PDB entry 9JYZ | electron microscopy, 2.70 A resolution | chains A and V of the 66 polymer chains in the assembly

[Chain A]
Molecule: Tail fiber protein
From: Escherichia phage T7
UniProt: P03748 (FIBER_BPT7); numbering as in UniProt (aligned over 1-553)
Sequence (553 residues; each row starts with the number of its first residue):
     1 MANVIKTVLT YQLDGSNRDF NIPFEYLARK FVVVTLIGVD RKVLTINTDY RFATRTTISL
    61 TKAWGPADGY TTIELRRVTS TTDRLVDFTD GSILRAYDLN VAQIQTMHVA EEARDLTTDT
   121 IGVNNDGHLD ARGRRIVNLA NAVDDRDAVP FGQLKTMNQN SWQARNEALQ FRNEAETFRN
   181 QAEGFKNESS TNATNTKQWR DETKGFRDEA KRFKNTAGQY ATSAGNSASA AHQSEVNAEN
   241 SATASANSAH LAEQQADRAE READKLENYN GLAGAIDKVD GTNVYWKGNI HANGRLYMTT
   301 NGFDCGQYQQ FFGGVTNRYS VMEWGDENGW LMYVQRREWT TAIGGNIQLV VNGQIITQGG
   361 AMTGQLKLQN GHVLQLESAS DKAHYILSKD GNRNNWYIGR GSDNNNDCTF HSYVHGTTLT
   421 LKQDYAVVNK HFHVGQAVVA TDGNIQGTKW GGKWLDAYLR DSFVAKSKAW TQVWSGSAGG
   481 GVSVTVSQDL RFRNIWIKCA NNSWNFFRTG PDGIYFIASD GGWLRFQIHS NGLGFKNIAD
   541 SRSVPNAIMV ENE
Unresolved in the structure: 1-2, 144-553

[Chain V]
Molecule: Tail tubular protein gp11
From: Escherichia phage T7
UniProt: P03746 (TUBE1_BPT7); numbering as in UniProt (aligned over 1-196)
Sequence (196 residues; each row starts with the number of its first residue):
     1 MRSYDMNVET AAELSAVNDI LASIGEPPVS TLEGDANADA ANARRILNKI NRQIQSRGWT
    61 FNIEEGITLL PDVYSNLIVY SDDYLSLMST SGQSIYVNRG GYVYDRTSQS DRFDSGITVN
   121 IIRLRDYDEM PECFRYWIVT KASRQFNNRF FGAPEVEGVL QEEEDEARRL CMEYEMDYGG
   181 YNMLDGDAFT SGLLTR

[Interface between chain A and chain V]
Contacting residue pairs (32; chain A residue first):
  Val4(A) - Ser75(V)
  Val4(A) - Leu77(V)  hydrophobic
  Lys6(A) - Tyr102(V)  hydrogen bond
  Leu9(A) - Asp72(V)
  Thr10(A) - Pro71(V)
  Thr10(A) - Asp72(V)  hydrogen bond (backbone-side chain)
  Thr10(A) - Val73(V)  hydrogen bond (backbone-backbone)
  Thr10(A) - Tyr74(V)
  Tyr11(A) - Leu70(V)
  Tyr11(A) - Pro71(V)
  Tyr11(A) - Val73(V)
  Gln12(A) - Val73(V)
  Asn17(A) - Leu70(V)
  Asn21(A) - Tyr84(V)
  Pro23(A) - Val79(V)  hydrophobic
  Arg55(A) - Arg2(V)
  Arg55(A) - Asn7(V)
  Arg55(A) - Asp126(V)  salt bridge
  Thr56(A) - Arg2(V)
  Arg95(A) - Gly34(V)  hydrogen bond (side chain-backbone)
  Arg95(A) - Asp35(V)  salt bridge
  Tyr97(A) - Met6(V)
  Asn100(A) - Met6(V)
  Val101(A) - Met6(V)  hydrophobic
  Ile104(A) - Met6(V)  hydrophobic
  Asn125(A) - Ser75(V)  hydrogen bond (side chain-backbone)
  Asn125(A) - Leu77(V)
  Asn125(A) - Arg112(V)
  Asp126(A) - Arg112(V)  salt bridge
  Asp130(A) - Tyr74(V)
  Arg132(A) - Tyr74(V)  hydrogen bond (backbone-side chain)
  Gly133(A) - Tyr74(V)  hydrogen bond (backbone-side chain)
Interface residues without a listed pair, chain A (25 interface residues in all): Val8, Phe20, Thr72, Asn124
Interface residues without a listed pair, chain V (18 interface residues in all): Asp5

[Summary]
25 residues of chain A face 18 of chain V across their interface; the contacts include 7 hydrogen bonds and 3
salt bridges. Among the polar pairs are Arg55(A)-Asp126(V), Arg95(A)-Asp35(V) and Asp126(A)-Arg112(V).
Chain A is Tail fiber protein and chain V is Tail tubular protein gp11, both from Escherichia phage T7; the
structure, portal-tail complex of mature T7, was determined by electron microscopy (same publication as 9JYY
and 9JZ0).
